PDB entry 2IE7 | X-ray diffraction, 1.75 A resolution | chain A

== Chain A ==
Protein: Annexin A5
From: Rattus norvegicus
UniProt: P14668 (ANXA5_RAT); residues 2-319 here correspond to UniProt positions 1-318 (UniProt number = residue number - 1)
Amino-acid sequence (318 residues; row label = number of the first residue in the row):
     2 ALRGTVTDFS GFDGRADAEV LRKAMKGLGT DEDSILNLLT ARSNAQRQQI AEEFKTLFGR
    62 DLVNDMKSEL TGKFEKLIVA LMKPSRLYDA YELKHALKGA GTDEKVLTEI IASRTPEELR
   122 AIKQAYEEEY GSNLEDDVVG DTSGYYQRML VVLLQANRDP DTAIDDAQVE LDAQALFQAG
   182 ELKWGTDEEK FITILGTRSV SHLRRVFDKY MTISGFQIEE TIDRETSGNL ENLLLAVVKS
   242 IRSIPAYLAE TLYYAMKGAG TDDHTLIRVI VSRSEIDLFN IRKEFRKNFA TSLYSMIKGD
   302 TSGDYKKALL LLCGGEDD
Ion coordination: Ca2+ site 1: M26, G28, G30, E70; Ca2+ site 2: T31, E33; Ca2+ site 3: K68, L71; Ca2+ site 4: G181, K184, G186, E226 (together with sulfate ion); Ca2+ site 5 near T187 (its only coordinating residue here); Ca2+ site 6: D224, T227, E232; Ca2+ site 7: M257, G259, G261, D301
Residues lining bound ligands:
  - nitrous oxide (N2O), molecule 1: V64, M67, K68, L71, E76, I79, V80, M83
  - nitrous oxide (N2O), molecule 2: T187, E189, F192, I223, E226, T227, L235
Swiss-Prot annotation at these positions:
  - motif: L313, G316, D319 ([IL]-x-C-x-x-[DE] motif)
What the authors report for this chain:
  - binding site for nitrous oxide: V64, M67, L71, E76, I79, V80, T187, F192, T227, L235

== In short ==
Ligands of chain A: nitrous oxide. M26, G28, G30 and E70 form the Ca2+ site 1. The Ca2+ site 2 is built by T31
and E33. The paper reports a binding site for nitrous oxide at V64, M67 and L71 among others.
Chain A is Annexin A5 (Rattus norvegicus); the structure, Annexin V under 2.0 MPa pressure of nitrous oxide,
was determined by X-ray diffraction together with 2ICQ, 2IBA, 2IC0 and 2IE6 from the same study.
